7O4I - chains 0 and 1 of the 30 polymer chains in the assembly; structure by electron microscopy, 3.20 A resolution.

# Chain 0
Name: General transcription and DNA repair factor IIH helicase subunit XPD
Organism: Saccharomyces cerevisiae (strain ATCC 204508 / S288c)
Notes: EC 3.6.4.12
Reference sequence: P06839 (RAD3_YEAST); residue numbers follow UniProt; this construct covers 1-778
Chain sequence (778 residues; row label = number of the first residue in the row):
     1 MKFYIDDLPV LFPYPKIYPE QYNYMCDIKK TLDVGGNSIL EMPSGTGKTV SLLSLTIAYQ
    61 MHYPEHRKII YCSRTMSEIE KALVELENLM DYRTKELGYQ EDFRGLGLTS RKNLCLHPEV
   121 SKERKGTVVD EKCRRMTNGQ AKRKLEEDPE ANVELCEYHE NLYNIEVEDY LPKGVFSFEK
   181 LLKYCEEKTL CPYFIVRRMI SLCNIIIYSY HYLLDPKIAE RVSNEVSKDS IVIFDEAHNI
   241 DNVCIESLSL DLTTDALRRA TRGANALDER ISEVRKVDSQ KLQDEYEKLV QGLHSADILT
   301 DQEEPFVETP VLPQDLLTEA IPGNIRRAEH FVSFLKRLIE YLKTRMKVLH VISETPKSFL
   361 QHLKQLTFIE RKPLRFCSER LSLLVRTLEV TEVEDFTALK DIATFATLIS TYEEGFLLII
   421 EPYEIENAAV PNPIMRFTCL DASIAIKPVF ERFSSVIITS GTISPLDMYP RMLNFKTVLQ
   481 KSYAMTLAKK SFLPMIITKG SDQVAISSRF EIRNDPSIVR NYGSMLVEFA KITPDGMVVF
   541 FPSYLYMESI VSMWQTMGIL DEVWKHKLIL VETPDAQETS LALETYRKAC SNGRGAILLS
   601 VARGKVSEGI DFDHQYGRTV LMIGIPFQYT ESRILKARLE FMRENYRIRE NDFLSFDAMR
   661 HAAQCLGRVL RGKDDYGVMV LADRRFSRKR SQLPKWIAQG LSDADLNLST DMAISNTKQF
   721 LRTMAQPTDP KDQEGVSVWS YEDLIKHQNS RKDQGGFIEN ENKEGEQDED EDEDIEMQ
Not modelled in the structure: 753-778
Metal / ion sites: 4Fe-4S cluster Fe: Cys115, Cys133, Cys156, Cys191
Residues lining bound ligands: 4Fe-4S cluster (SF4): Arg111, Cys115, Leu116, His117, Val120, Cys133, Thr137, Cys156, Tyr158, His159, Cys191, Tyr193, Phe194
Curated features (UniProtKB/Swiss-Prot):
  - motif: Asp235 to His238 (DEAH box)
  - binding site (ATP): Met42 to Thr49
  - binding site ([4Fe-4S] cluster): Cys115, Cys133, Cys156, Cys191
  - mutagenesis: Lys48 (K48R/A: Loss of ATPase and DNA helicase activities but not ssDNA-binding or ATP-binding, impaired removal of pyrimidine dimers. Loss of RNA:DNA helicase. Extremely UV-sensitive), Arg111 (R111H: Intermediate level of UV-sensitivity), Cys115 (C115S: Extremely UV-sensitive), Glu236 (E236K: In rad3-1; abnormal sensitivity to UV irradiation, defective excision of damaged DNA bases ...), Gly461 (G461R: In rad3-2; abnormal sensitivity to UV irradiation, defective excision of damaged DNA bases)

# Chain 1
Name: General transcription and DNA repair factor IIH subunit TFB1
Organism: Saccharomyces cerevisiae (strain ATCC 204508 / S288c)
Reference sequence: P32776 (TFB1_YEAST); residues 1-642 here = UniProt positions 1-642
Chain sequence (645 residues; numbered -2 to 642; the number before each row is that of its first residue; numbers below 1 keep their minus sign (Gly-2 is residue -2)):
    -2 GGSMSHSGAA IFEKVSGIIA INEDVSPAEL TWRSTDGDKV HTVVLSTIDK LQATPASSEK
    58 MMLRLIGKVD ESKKRKDNEG NEVVPKPQRH MFSFNNRTVM DNIKMTLQQI ISRYKDADIY
   118 EEKRRREESA QHTETPMSSS SVTAGTPTPH LDTPQLNNGA PLINTAKLDD SLSKEKLLTN
   178 LKLQQSLLKG NKVLMKVFQE TVINAGLPPS EFWSTRIPLL RAFALSTSQK VGPYNVLSTI
   238 KPVASSENKV NVNLSREKIL NIFENYPIVK KAYTDNVPKN FKEPEFWARF FSSKLFRKLR
   298 GEKIMQNDRG DVIIDRYLTL DQEFDRKDDD MLLHPVKKII DLDGNIQDDP VVRGNRPDFT
   358 MQPGVDINGN SDGTVDILKG MNRLSEKMIM ALKNEYSRTN LQNKSNITND EEDEDNDERN
   418 ELKIDDLNES YKTNYAIIHL KRNAHEKTTD NDAKSSADSI KNADLKVSNQ QMLQQLSLVM
   478 DNLINKLDLN QVVPNNEVSN KINKRVITAI KINAKQAKHN NVNSALGSFV DNTSQANELE
   538 VKSTLPIDLL ESCRMLHTTC CEFLKHFYIH FQSGEQKQAS TVKKLYNHLK DCIEKLNELF
   598 QDVLNGDGES MSNTCTAYLK PVLNSITLAT HKYDEYFNEY NNNSN
Not modelled in the structure: -2 to 0, 67-82, 122-166, 241-244, 394-412, 447-461, 518-535, 640-642
Construct notes: expression tag (-2 to 0)
Curated features (UniProtKB/Swiss-Prot):
  - modified residue: Thr150 (Phosphothreonine)

# How chain 0 and chain 1 interact
Pairs across the interface (159):
  Tyr14(0) with Lys420(1); Ile421(1), hydrogen bond (side chain-backbone); Leu424(1); Asn425(1)
  Pro15(0) with Leu424(1); Asn425(1); Glu426(1)
  Lys16(0) with Leu424(1), hydrogen bond (backbone-backbone); Asn425(1)
  Tyr18(0) with Asp423(1), hydrogen bond; Leu424(1)
  Gln21(0) with Leu424(1)
  Gly47(0) with Ile421(1)
  Thr75(0) with Asn342(1)
  Met76(0) with Lys335(1); Gly341(1); Asn342(1)
  Ser77(0) with Lys335(1); Ile336(1); Asn342(1)
  Glu80(0) with Ile336(1); Glu415(1)
  Lys81(0) with Leu419(1)
  Val84(0) with Glu415(1); Arg416(1); Leu419(1), hydrophobic
  Glu85(0) with Leu419(1)
  Asn88(0) with Arg416(1); Lys420(1)
  Asp91(0) with Arg416(1), salt bridge
  Thr109(0) with Asp345(1), hydrogen bond
  Ser110(0) with Gln344(1), hydrogen bond (side chain-backbone); Asp345(1); Pro347(1)
  Lys112(0) with Gln344(1)
  Asn113(0) with Lys335(1); Gly341(1); Gln344(1); Asp345(1)
  Arg124(0) with Asp340(1), salt bridge
  Lys125(0) with Gln344(1)
  Gly126(0) with Gln344(1), hydrogen bond (backbone-side chain); Pro347(1)
  Thr127(0) with Pro347(1)
  Asp130(0) with Pro347(1)
  Ser177(0) with Glu415(1)
  Glu179(0) with Glu415(1)
  Ser209(0) with Asp345(1), hydrogen bond
  His211(0) with Asp346(1); Val349(1)
  Tyr212(0) with Asp345(1)
  Asp215(0) with Asp346(1)
  Lys217(0) with Val348(1)
  Ile218(0) with Asp346(1); Val348(1), hydrophobic
  Glu246(0) with Val349(1); Arg350(1); Gly351(1)
  Ser249(0) with Arg350(1); Gly351(1); Asn352(1), hydrogen bond
  Leu250(0) with Arg350(1); Gly351(1); Asn352(1)
  Asp251(0) with Gly351(1); Asn352(1), hydrogen bond; Arg353(1), hydrogen bond (side chain-backbone)
  Glu308(0) with Val348(1)
  Lys400(0) with Arg350(1)
  Asp401(0) with Arg350(1), salt bridge
  Thr404(0) with Arg350(1), hydrogen bond
  Glu424(0) with Arg353(1), salt bridge
  Ile425(0) with Phe356(1), hydrophobic
  Asn427(0) with Val362(1), hydrogen bond (side chain-backbone); Asp363(1), hydrogen bond (side chain-backbone); Ile364(1)
  Ala428(0) with Ile364(1)
  Ala429(0) with Ile364(1), hydrogen bond (backbone-backbone)
  Ile434(0) with Arg353(1)
  Arg436(0) with Asn352(1); Arg353(1)
  Thr438(0) with Asn352(1)
  Phe510(0) with Phe356(1), hydrophobic
  Pro542(0) with Met358(1)
  Ser543(0) with Thr357(1)
  Tyr544(0) with Thr357(1), hydrogen bond (backbone-backbone); Val372(1)
  Leu545(0) with Phe356(1), hydrophobic; Thr357(1), hydrogen bond (backbone-backbone); Gly361(1)
  Met547(0) with Leu375(1), hydrophobic
  Glu548(0) with Pro360(1); Gly361(1), hydrogen bond (side chain-backbone); Thr371(1); Val372(1); Leu375(1)
  Val551(0) with Leu375(1), hydrophobic
  Ser552(0) with Lys300(1); Thr371(1)
  Gln555(0) with Arg297(1); Gly298(1)
  Leu560(0) with Met378(1), hydrophobic
  Asp561(0) with Ser235(1); Arg297(1), salt bridge
  Trp564(0) with Asn232(1); Met378(1)
  Leu568(0) with Ile386(1), hydrophobic
  Ile569(0) with Met378(1), hydrophobic; Ser382(1), hydrogen bond (backbone-side chain)
  Leu570(0) with Asn379(1); Ser382(1)
  Val571(0) with Leu375(1), hydrophobic; Met378(1), hydrophobic; Asn379(1)
  Thr573(0) with Lys376(1)
  Asp575(0) with Lys376(1), salt bridge
  Ala576(0) with Leu339(1); Asp340(1); Ile343(1), hydrophobic
  Gln577(0) with Leu330(1); Asp340(1)
  Glu578(0) with Lys376(1), salt bridge
  Thr579(0) with Leu339(1)
  Ser580(0) with Ile337(1), hydrogen bond (side chain-backbone); Asp338(1); Leu339(1), hydrogen bond (side chain-backbone); Asp340(1)
  Leu581(0) with Leu329(1); Leu330(1), hydrophobic; Val333(1), hydrophobic
  Ala582(0) with Asn379(1)
  Leu583(0) with Leu339(1), hydrophobic
  Glu584(0) with His331(1), salt bridge; Lys334(1), salt bridge
  Thr585(0) with Ser382(1); Glu383(1); Ile386(1)
  Arg587(0) with Ile337(1)
  Lys588(0) with Ile386(1); Lys390(1)
  Ala589(0) with Ile386(1), hydrophobic
  Asn592(0) with Ile386(1); Leu389(1)
  Arg594(0) with Pro230(1), hydrogen bond (side chain-backbone); Tyr231(1)
  Val601(0) with Met358(1), hydrophobic
  Arg603(0) with Met358(1)
  Lys605(0) with Leu339(1)
  Ile610(0) with Ile337(1), hydrophobic; Leu339(1), hydrophobic
  Tyr616(0) with Glu418(1), hydrogen bond
  Tyr629(0) with Asp355(1); Phe356(1); Thr357(1)
  Ser632(0) with Asp355(1), hydrogen bond
  Ile634(0) with Asn352(1)
  Arg671(0) with Leu419(1)
  Lys673(0) with Asp423(1)
  Asp674(0) with Asp423(1)
Other interface residues (no listed pair), chain 0 (105 interface residues in all): Phe12, Ile17, Val50, Ile79, Glu87, Leu182, Thr253, Glu426, Phe437, Lys565, Pro574, Gly672
Other interface residues (no listed pair), chain 1 (68 interface residues in all): Lys238, Glu299, Gln359, Ile374, Leu381, Met385, Ser427

# Summary
Chain 0 and chain 1 form an interface of 105 and 68 residues respectively; the contacts include 23 hydrogen
bonds and 9 salt bridges. Among the polar pairs are Asp91(0)-Arg416(1), Arg124(0)-Asp340(1) and
Asp401(0)-Arg350(1). Ligands of chain 0: 4Fe-4S cluster.
Here chain 0 is General transcription and DNA repair factor IIH helicase subunit XPD and chain 1 is General
transcription and DNA repair factor IIH subunit TFB1, both from Saccharomyces cerevisiae (strain ATCC 204508 /
S288c). Entry 7O4I (Yeast RNA polymerase II transcription pre-initiation complex with initial transcription
bubble) was determined by electron microscopy (same publication as 7O4J, 7O4K, 7O4L, 7O72, 7O73 and 7O75).
